Entry 3SPE (X-ray diffraction, 2.40 A resolution); this record covers chain A.

Chain A:
Molecule: PHIKZ029
From: Pseudomonas phage phiKZ
Notes: fragment: Protease Resistant Fragment of Gene Product 29 (GP29PR)
UniProt: Q8SDD3 (Q8SDD3_BPDPK); numbering as in UniProt (aligned over 96-390)
Chain sequence (295 residues; row label = number of the first residue in the row):
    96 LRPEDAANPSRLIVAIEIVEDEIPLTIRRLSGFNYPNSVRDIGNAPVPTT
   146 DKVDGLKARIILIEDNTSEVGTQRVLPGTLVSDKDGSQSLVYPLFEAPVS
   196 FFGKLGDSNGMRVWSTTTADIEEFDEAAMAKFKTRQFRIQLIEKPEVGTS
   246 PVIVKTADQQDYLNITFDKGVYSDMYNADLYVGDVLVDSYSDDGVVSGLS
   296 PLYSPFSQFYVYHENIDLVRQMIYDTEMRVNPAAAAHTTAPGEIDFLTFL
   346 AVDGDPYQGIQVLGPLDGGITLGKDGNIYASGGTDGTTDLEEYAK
Unresolved in the structure: 96-101, 122-146, 242-244, 382-390
Modified residues: Mse206, Mse224, Mse270, Mse317, Mse323 (selenomethionine; parent Met)
From the paper describing this entry:
  - conformationally variable residues (order/disorder transition): Thr121 to Lys147

In short:
The paper reports conformational variability at Thr121.
Chain A is PHIKZ029 (Pseudomonas phage phiKZ); the structure, Crystal structure of the tail sheath protein
protease resistant fragment from bacteriophage phiKZ, was determined by X-ray diffraction, deposited together
with 3J0H and 3J0I.
